6EY0 - chains A and E; structure by X-ray diffraction, 2.40 A resolution.

[Chain A]
Molecule: T9SS component cytoplasmic membrane protein PorM
Source organism: Porphyromonas gingivalis
UniProtKB: A0A1R4DSC1 (A0A1R4DSC1_PORGN); residues 44-217 here = UniProt positions 44-217
Sequence (197 residues; numbered 21 to 217; the number before each row is that of its first residue):
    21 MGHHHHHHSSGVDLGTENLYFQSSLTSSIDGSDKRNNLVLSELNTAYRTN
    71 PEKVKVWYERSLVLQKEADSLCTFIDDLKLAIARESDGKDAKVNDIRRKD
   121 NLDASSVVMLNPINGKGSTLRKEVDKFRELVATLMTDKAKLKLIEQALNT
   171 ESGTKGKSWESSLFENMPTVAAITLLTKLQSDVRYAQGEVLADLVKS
Disordered / not traced: 21-69, 217
Differences from the reference sequence: initiating methionine (21); expression tag (22-43)

[Chain E]
Molecule: llama nanobody nb01
Source organism: Lama glama
Notes: antibody fragment or engineered binder
Sequence (134 residues; each row starts with the number of its first residue; a row labelled like 82A-82C holds insertion residues (82A, then the next letters in order); numbers below 1 keep their minus sign (Met-1 is residue -1)):
    -1 MADVQLVESGGGLVQAGGSLRVSCAASGRTFSSYSMGWFRQAPGKEREFV
    49 AAIS
   52A R
    53 SDNSTYYADSVKGRFTISRDSAKNTVYLQM
82A-82C NSL
    83 KPEDTAVYYCAATPYGSR
100A-100I YYLRELREY
   101 DYWGQGTQVTVSSHHHHHH
Disordered / not traced: -1 to 0, 113-119
Disulfide bonds: Cys22-Cys92

[How chain A and chain E interact]
Residue-residue contacts (28; chain A residue first):
  Asp89(A) with Asp54(E)
  Ser90(A) with Asp54(E), hydrogen bond
  Thr93(A) with Ser53(E); Asp54(E); Gly98(E); Ser99(E)
  Phe94(A) with Ser99(E); Tyr100A(E), hydrophobic
  Asp97(A) with Tyr97(E); Gly98(E), hydrogen bond (side chain-backbone); Ser99(E), hydrogen bond; Tyr100B(E)
  Leu98(A) with Tyr100B(E)
  Leu100(A) with Pro96(E), hydrophobic; Tyr97(E), hydrophobic
  Ala101(A) with Tyr97(E); Tyr100B(E)
  Arg104(A) with Pro96(E); Tyr97(E), hydrogen bond; Asp101(E), salt bridge
  Lys109(A) with Asp101(E)
  Val128(A) with Tyr100B(E)
  Asn134(A) with Glu100E(E), hydrogen bond
  Lys136(A) with Tyr100A(E); Tyr100B(E)
  Thr139(A) with Tyr100A(E)
  Glu143(A) with Arg100(E), salt bridge; Tyr100A(E), hydrogen bond
Interface residues without a listed pair, chain E (13 interface residues in all): Arg100G, Glu100H

[In short]
The interface between chain A and chain E involves 15 residues on one side and 13 on the other, with 6
hydrogen bonds and 2 salt bridges. Polar pairs include Arg104(A)-Asp101(E), Glu143(A)-Arg100(E) and
Ser90(A)-Asp54(E).
Chain A is T9SS component cytoplasmic membrane protein PorM (Porphyromonas gingivalis) and chain E is llama
nanobody nb01 (Lama glama); the structure, N-terminal part (residues 30-212) of PorM with the llama nanobody
nb01, was determined by X-ray diffraction together with 6EY6 from the same study.
